PDB entry 9GM5 | electron microscopy, 3.70 A resolution | chains A and D of the 15 polymer chains in the assembly

Chain A:
Molecule: Origin recognition complex subunit 1
Source organism: Saccharomyces cerevisiae
UniProt: P54784 (ORC1_YEAST); residues 1-914 here = UniProt positions 1-914
Chain sequence (949 residues; row label = number of the first residue in the row; numbers below 1 keep their minus sign (Met-34 is residue -34)):
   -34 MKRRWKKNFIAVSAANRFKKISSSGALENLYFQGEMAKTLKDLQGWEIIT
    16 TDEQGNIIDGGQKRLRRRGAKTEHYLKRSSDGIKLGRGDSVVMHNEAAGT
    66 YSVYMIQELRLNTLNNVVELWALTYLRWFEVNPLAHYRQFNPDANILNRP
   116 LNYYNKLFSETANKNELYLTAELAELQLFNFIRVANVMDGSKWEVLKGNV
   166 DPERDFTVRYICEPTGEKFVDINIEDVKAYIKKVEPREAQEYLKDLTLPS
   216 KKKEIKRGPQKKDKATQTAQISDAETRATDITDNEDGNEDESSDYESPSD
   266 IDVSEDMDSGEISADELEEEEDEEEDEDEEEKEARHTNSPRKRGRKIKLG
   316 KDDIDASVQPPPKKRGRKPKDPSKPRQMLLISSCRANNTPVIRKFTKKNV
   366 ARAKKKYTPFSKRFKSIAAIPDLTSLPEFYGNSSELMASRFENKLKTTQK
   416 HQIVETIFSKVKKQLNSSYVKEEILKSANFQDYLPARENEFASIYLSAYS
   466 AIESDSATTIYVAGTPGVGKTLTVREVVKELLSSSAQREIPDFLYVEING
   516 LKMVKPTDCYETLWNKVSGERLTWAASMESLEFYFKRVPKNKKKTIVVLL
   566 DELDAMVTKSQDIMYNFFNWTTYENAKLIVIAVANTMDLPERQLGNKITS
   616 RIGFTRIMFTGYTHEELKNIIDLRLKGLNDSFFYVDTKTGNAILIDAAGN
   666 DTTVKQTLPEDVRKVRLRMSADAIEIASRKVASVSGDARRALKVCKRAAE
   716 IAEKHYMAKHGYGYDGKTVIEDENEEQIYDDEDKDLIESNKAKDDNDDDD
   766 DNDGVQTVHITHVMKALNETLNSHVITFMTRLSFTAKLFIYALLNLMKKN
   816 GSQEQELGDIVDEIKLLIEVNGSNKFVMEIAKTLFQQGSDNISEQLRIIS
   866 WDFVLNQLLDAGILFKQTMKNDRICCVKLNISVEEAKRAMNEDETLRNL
Unresolved in the structure: -34 to 415, 430-449, 661-676, 728-768, 908-914
Differences from the reference sequence: initiating methionine (-34); expression tag (-33 to 0)
UniProt features mapped onto this chain:
  - binding site (ATP): Val435, Gly479 to Leu487, Glu567, Asn600, Arg704, Gly726 to Thr733
  - binding site (Mg(2+)): Asp566, Glu567
  - modified residue: Ser237 (Phosphoserine)

Chain D:
Molecule: Origin recognition complex subunit 4
Source organism: Saccharomyces cerevisiae
UniProt: P54791 (ORC4_YEAST); residues 1-529 here = UniProt positions 1-529
Chain sequence (529 residues; row label = number of the first residue in the row):
     1 MTISEARLSPQVNLLPIKRHSNEEVEETAAILKKRTIDNEKCKDSDPGFG
    51 SLQRRLLQQLYGTLPTDEKIIFTYLQDCQQEIDRIIKQSIIQKESHSVIL
   101 VGPRQSYKTYLLDYELSLLQQSYKEQFITIRLNGFIHSEQTAINGIATQL
   151 EQQLQKIHGSEEKIDDTSLETISSGSLTEVFEKILLLLDSTTKTRNEDSG
   201 EVDRESITKITVVFIFDEIDTFAGPVRQTLLYNLFDMVEHSRVPVCIFGC
   251 TTKLNILEYLEKRVKSRFSQRVIYMPQIQNLDDMVDAVRNLLTVRSEISP
   301 WVSQWNETLEKELSDPRSNLNRHIRMNFETFRSLPTLKNSIIPLVATSKN
   351 FGSLCTAIKSCSFLDIYNKNQLSNNLTGRLQSLSDLELAILISAARVALR
   401 AKDGSFNFNLAYAEYEKMIKAINSRIPTVAPTTNVGTGQSTFSIDNTIKL
   451 WLKKDVKNVWENLVQLDFFTEKSAVGLRDNATAAFYASNYQFQGTMIPFD
   501 LRSYQMQIILQELRRIIPKSNMYYSWTQL
Unresolved in the structure: 1-46, 160-176, 194-209, 432-447
Ligand contacts: ATP (adenosine-5'-triphosphate): Tyr61, Gly62, Thr63, Gly102, Pro103, Arg104, Gln105, Tyr107, Lys108, Thr109, Tyr110, Asp113, Glu218, Cys250, Thr252, Pro335, Lys338
UniProt features mapped onto this chain:
  - modified residue: Ser9 (Phosphoserine)

Chain A / chain D interface:
Residue-residue contacts - 84 pairs, chain A then chain D:
  Ile418(A) - Ile91(D)
  Val419(A) - Gln92(D)  hydrogen bond (backbone-side chain)
  Lys427(A) - Gln88(D)
  Lys427(A) - Glu94(D)  salt bridge
  Arg490(A) - His240(D)
  Asn514(A) - Tyr232(D)  hydrogen bond
  Leu516(A) - Gln228(D)
  Leu516(A) - Thr229(D)
  Leu516(A) - Tyr232(D)  hydrophobic
  Leu516(A) - Arg263(D)
  Lys517(A) - Leu177(D)  hydrogen bond (backbone-backbone)
  Lys517(A) - Thr178(D)
  Lys517(A) - Tyr232(D)
  Lys517(A) - Asn233(D)  hydrogen bond
  Lys517(A) - Asp236(D)  salt bridge
  Val519(A) - Leu177(D)  hydrophobic
  Lys531(A) - Glu179(D)  salt bridge
  Glu567(A) - Tyr232(D)  hydrogen bond
  Glu567(A) - Arg263(D)  salt bridge
  Glu567(A) - Arg267(D)  salt bridge
  Asp569(A) - Arg263(D)  salt bridge
  Ala570(A) - Arg227(D)  hydrogen bond (backbone-side chain)
  Val572(A) - Arg227(D)  hydrogen bond (backbone-side chain)
  Asn600(A) - Arg263(D)
  Asp702(A) - Ser266(D)  hydrogen bond
  Arg704(A) - Ser266(D)  hydrogen bond
  Arg705(A) - Gln270(D)  hydrogen bond
  Lys708(A) - Ser266(D)  hydrogen bond (side chain-backbone)
  Lys708(A) - Phe268(D)  hydrogen bond (side chain-backbone)
  Glu715(A) - Arg84(D)  salt bridge
  Glu715(A) - Gln88(D)  hydrogen bond
  Met722(A) - Arg84(D)  hydrogen bond
  His789(A) - Tyr274(D)
  Phe793(A) - Leu254(D)  hydrophobic
  Phe793(A) - Gln277(D)
  Arg796(A) - Gln279(D)  hydrogen bond
  Arg796(A) - Arg332(D)  hydrogen bond (backbone-side chain)
  Leu797(A) - Arg332(D)  hydrogen bond (backbone-side chain)
  Ser798(A) - Phe328(D)
  Ser798(A) - Glu329(D)  hydrogen bond (side chain-backbone)
  Ser798(A) - Thr330(D)  hydrogen bond (side chain-backbone)
  Ser798(A) - Phe331(D)
  Ser798(A) - Arg332(D)
  Phe799(A) - Glu329(D)
  Thr800(A) - Thr330(D)  hydrogen bond (side chain-backbone)
  Gln852(A) - Met326(D)
  Gln852(A) - Asn368(D)  hydrogen bond
  Ile857(A) - Lys369(D)
  Glu859(A) - Thr377(D)  hydrogen bond (backbone-side chain)
  Gln860(A) - Leu372(D)
  Gln860(A) - Thr377(D)
  Leu861(A) - Leu376(D)  hydrophobic
  Leu861(A) - Thr377(D)
  Leu861(A) - Glu512(D)
  Ile864(A) - Leu372(D)  hydrophobic
  Ser865(A) - Thr330(D)
  Ser865(A) - Phe331(D)
  Phe868(A) - Thr336(D)
  Leu874(A) - Lys253(D)  hydrogen bond (backbone-side chain)
  Asp875(A) - Thr252(D)  hydrogen bond (backbone-side chain)
  Asp875(A) - Lys253(D)
  Ala876(A) - Thr252(D)
  Ala876(A) - Lys253(D)
  Ala876(A) - Leu254(D)  hydrogen bond (backbone-backbone)
  Ile878(A) - Leu254(D)  hydrophobic
  Thr883(A) - Val475(D)
  Thr883(A) - Asp479(D)
  Met884(A) - Ala474(D)
  Met884(A) - Val475(D)
  Lys885(A) - Asp467(D)  salt bridge
  Lys885(A) - Thr470(D)
  Lys885(A) - Ala474(D)
  Lys885(A) - Val475(D)  hydrogen bond (backbone-backbone)
  Lys885(A) - Gly476(D)
  Lys885(A) - Gln507(D)
  Asn886(A) - Thr470(D)
  Asn886(A) - Gln505(D)  hydrogen bond
  Asn886(A) - Gln507(D)  hydrogen bond
  Asp887(A) - Gln507(D)  hydrogen bond (backbone-side chain)
  Arg888(A) - Gln507(D)  hydrogen bond (side chain-backbone)
  Arg888(A) - Ile508(D)
  Arg888(A) - Ile509(D)
  Arg888(A) - Glu512(D)  salt bridge
  Ile889(A) - Gln505(D)
Interface residues without a listed pair, chain A (60 interface residues in all): Pro481, Gly482, Met518, Asp566, Met571, Ala599, Lys711, Arg712, Glu718, Lys719, Gly853, Asp855, Gln872, Gly877
Interface residues without a listed pair, chain D (64 interface residues in all): Glu81, Lys93, Pro103, Asn255, Lys262, Lys265, Ser269, Arg271, Met275, Ile278, Ser333, Asp365, Asn375, Arg515, Ile516

In short:
The interface between chain A and chain D involves 60 residues on one side and 64 on the other, with 30
hydrogen bonds and 9 salt bridges. Polar contacts include Lys427(A)-Glu94(D), Lys517(A)-Asp236(D) and
Lys531(A)-Glu179(D). Bound to chain D: ATP.
Chain A is Origin recognition complex subunit 1 and chain D is Origin recognition complex subunit 4, both from
Saccharomyces cerevisiae; the structure, OCCM maturation intermediate stalled with an Arginine Finger mutation
in Mcm5: Conformer 1, was determined by electron microscopy together with 9GJP and 9GJW from the same study.
